PDB entry 4FCD | X-ray diffraction, 2.02 A resolution | chain A

== Chain A ==
Protein: cAMP and cAMP-inhibited cGMP 3', 5'-cyclic phosphodiesterase 10A
Organism: Homo sapiens
Notes: EC 3.1.4.17, 3.1.4.35; fragment: Catalytic Domain
UniProtKB: Q9Y233 (PDE10_HUMAN); numbering as in UniProt (aligned over 439-779)
Sequence (345 residues; row label = number of the first residue in the row):
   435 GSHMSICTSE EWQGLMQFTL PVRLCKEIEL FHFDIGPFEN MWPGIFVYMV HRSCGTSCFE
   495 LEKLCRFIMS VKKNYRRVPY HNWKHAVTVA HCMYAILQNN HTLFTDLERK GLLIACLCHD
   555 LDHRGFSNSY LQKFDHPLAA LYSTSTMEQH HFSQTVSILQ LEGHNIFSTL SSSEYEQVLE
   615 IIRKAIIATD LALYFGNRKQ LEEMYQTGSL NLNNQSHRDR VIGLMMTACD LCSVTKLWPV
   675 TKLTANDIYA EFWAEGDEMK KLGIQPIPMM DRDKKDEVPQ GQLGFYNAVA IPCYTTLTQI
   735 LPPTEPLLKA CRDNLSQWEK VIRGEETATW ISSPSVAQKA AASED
Not modelled in the structure: 435-437, 760-779
Construct notes: expression tag (435-438)
Metal / ion sites: Zn2+: His519, His553, Asp554, Asp664; Mg2+ near Asp554 (its only coordinating residue here)
Small-molecule neighbours: 0T6 (1-(2-chlorophenyl)-6,8-dimethoxy-3-methylimidazo[5,1-c][1,2,4]benzotriazine): Tyr514, His515, Thr623, Leu625, Asp664, Leu665, Ser667, Val668, Ile682, Tyr683, Phe686, Met703, Gly715, Gln716, Phe719

== Summary ==
Chain A binds compound 0T6. The Zn2+ site is built by His519, His553, Asp554 and Asp664.
Chain A is cAMP and cAMP-inhibited cGMP 3', 5'-cyclic phosphodiesterase 10A (Homo sapiens); the structure,
Potent and Selective Phosphodiesterase 10A Inhibitors, was determined by X-ray diffraction together with 4FCB
from the same study.
